Entry 6Z9E (electron microscopy, 1.55 A resolution); this record covers chains 1 and E of the 24 polymer chains in the assembly.

# Chain 1 (and E)
Protein: Ferritin heavy chain
Organism: Homo sapiens
Notes: EC 1.16.3.1; chain E of this document is another copy of the same molecule, construct and numbering; everything in this record applies to it too
UniProtKB: P02794 (FRIH_HUMAN); residues 0-182 here correspond to UniProt positions 1-183 (UniProt number = residue number + 1)
Sequence (183 residues; row label = number of the first residue in the row; numbering starts at 0):
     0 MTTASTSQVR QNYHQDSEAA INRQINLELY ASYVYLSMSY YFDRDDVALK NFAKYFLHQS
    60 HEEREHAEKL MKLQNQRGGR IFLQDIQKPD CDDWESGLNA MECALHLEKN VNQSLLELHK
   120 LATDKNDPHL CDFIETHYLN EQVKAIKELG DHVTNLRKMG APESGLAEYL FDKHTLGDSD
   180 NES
Unresolved in the structure: 0-3, 177-182
Modified positions: Cys90 (S-oxy cysteine; CSX)
Differences from the reference sequence: conflict Gln86 (Lys87 in P02794)
Bound ions: Na+ site 1: Glu27, Glu62; Na+ site 2: Asp131, Glu134 (shared with Asp131(E), Glu134(E) of chain E; 2 residues of chain Y)

# Chain 1 / chain E interface
Contacting residue pairs (27):
  Gln7(1) - Leu104(E)
  Gln7(1) - Lys108(E)  hydrogen bond (backbone-side chain)
  Gln7(1) - Gly149(E)  hydrogen bond (side chain-backbone)
  Gln7(1) - Val152(E)
  Gln7(1) - Thr153(E)  hydrogen bond
  Gln7(1) - Arg156(E)
  Val8(1) - Lys108(E)
  Val8(1) - Ile145(E)
  Arg9(1) - Lys108(E)  hydrogen bond (backbone-side chain)
  Gln10(1) - Lys108(E)  hydrogen bond (side chain-backbone)
  Gln10(1) - Asn111(E)  hydrogen bond
  Gln10(1) - Gln112(E)
  Gln10(1) - Ile145(E)
  Asn11(1) - Leu115(E)
  Asn74(1) - Lys146(E)
  Gln75(1) - Val142(E)
  Gln75(1) - Lys143(E)
  Arg76(1) - Val142(E)
  Asn125(1) - Lys119(E)
  Pro127(1) - Leu115(E)  hydrophobic
  Pro127(1) - His118(E)
  Pro127(1) - Leu138(E)  hydrophobic
  His128(1) - Leu138(E)
  His128(1) - Asn139(E)  hydrogen bond
  His128(1) - Val142(E)
  Asp131(1) - Glu134(E)
  Glu134(1) - Glu134(E)

# Summary
Chain 1 and chain E form an interface of 13 and 18 residues respectively; the contacts include 7 hydrogen
bonds. Polar pairs include Gln7(1)-Lys108(E), Gln7(1)-Gly149(E) and Gln7(1)-Thr153(E). Glu27(1) and Glu62(1)
coordinate Na+ site 1. Asp131(1) and Glu134(1) coordinate Na+ site 2.
Chain 1 and chain E are both Ferritin heavy chain (Homo sapiens); the structure, 1.55 A structure of human
apoferritin obtained from data subset of Titan Mono-BCOR microscope, was determined by electron microscopy
(same publication as 7A6A, 7A6B, 6Z6U and 6Z9F).
